3AB4 - chains C and D of the 4 polymer chains in the assembly; structure by X-ray diffraction, 2.47 A resolution.

== Chain C ==
Name: Aspartokinase
Organism: Corynebacterium glutamicum
Notes: EC 2.7.2.4
Reference sequence: P26512 (AK_CORGL); numbering as in UniProt (aligned over 1-421)
Sequence (421 residues; numbered 1 to 421; the number before each row is that of its first residue):
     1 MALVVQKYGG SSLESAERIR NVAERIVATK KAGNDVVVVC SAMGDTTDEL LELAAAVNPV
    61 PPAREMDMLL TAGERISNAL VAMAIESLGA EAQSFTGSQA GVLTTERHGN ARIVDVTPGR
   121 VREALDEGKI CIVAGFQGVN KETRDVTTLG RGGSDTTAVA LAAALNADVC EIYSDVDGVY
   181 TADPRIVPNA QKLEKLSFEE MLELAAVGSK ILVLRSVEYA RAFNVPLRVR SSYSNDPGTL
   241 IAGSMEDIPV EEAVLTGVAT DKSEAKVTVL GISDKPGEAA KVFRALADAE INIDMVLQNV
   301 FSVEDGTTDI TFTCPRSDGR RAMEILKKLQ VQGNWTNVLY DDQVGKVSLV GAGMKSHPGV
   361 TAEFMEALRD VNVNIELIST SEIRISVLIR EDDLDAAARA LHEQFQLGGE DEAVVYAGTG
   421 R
Unresolved in the structure: 1, 97-116, 136-152, 301-304, 410-421
Swiss-Prot annotation at these positions:
  - binding site (ATP): K7 to G10, S41, S174, D175, Y180 to R185, K210
  - binding site (substrate): R25 to K30, D45 to E49, E74, L125, D126, R151 to S154, D274 to A279, N292 to D294, Q298, V360, T361, N374, I375, S381, E382
  - site (Contribution to the catalysis): K7, E74
  - mutagenesis: G277 (G277A: Change in the inhibitory profile upon addition of threonine), A279 (A279V: Absence of inhibition upon addition of threonine and lysine or lysine alone), Q298 (Q298A: Change in the inhibitory profile and absence of dimerization upon addition of threonine), V360 (V360A: Change in the inhibitory profile and shows an different oligomer state upon addition of threonine), T361 (T361A: Change in the inhibitory profile and absence of dimerization upon addition of threonine), E363 (E363A: Change in the inhibitory profile and absence of dimerization upon addition of threonine), F364 (F364A: Change in the inhibitory profile and shows an different oligomer state upon addition of threonine)
Small-molecule neighbours:
  - lysine (LYS): M354, K355, H357, P358, G359, V360, T361, T380, S381, E382, R384, I385
  - threonine (THR), molecule 1: S273, D274, K275, P276, G277, E278, A279, Q298, T308, I310
  - threonine (THR), molecule 2: V373, N374, I375, I378
What the authors report for this chain:
  - mutagenesis - D294A: unchanged catalytic activity on lysine

== Chain D ==
Name: Aspartokinase
Organism: Corynebacterium glutamicum
Notes: EC 2.7.2.4; fragment: ACT 1/2 domains
Reference sequence: P26512 (AK_CORGL); residues 2-172 here correspond to UniProt positions 251-421 (UniProt number = residue number + 249)
Sequence (178 residues; each row starts with the number of its first residue):
     1 MEEAVLTGVA TDKSEAKVTV LGISDKPGEA AKVFRALADA EINIDMVLQN VFSVEDGTTD
    61 ITFTCPRSDG RRAMEILKKL QVQGNWTNVL YDDQVGKVSL VGAGMKSHPG VTAEFMEALR
   121 DVNVNIELIS TSEIRISVLI REDDLDAAAR ALHEQFQLGG EDEAVVYAGT GRHHHHHH
Unresolved in the structure: 1-2, 53-55, 83-84, 158-178
Sequence notes: initiating methionine (1); expression tag (173-178)
Swiss-Prot annotation at these positions:
  - binding site (substrate): D25 to A30, N43 to D45, Q49, V111, T112, N125, I126, S132, E133
Small-molecule neighbours:
  - lysine (LYS): I42, N43, I44, D45
  - threonine (THR), molecule 1: I23, D25, K26, P27, G28, E29, A30, Q49, I61
  - threonine (THR), molecule 2: V124, N125, I126, I129

== How chain C and chain D interact ==
Contacting residue pairs (93; chain C residue first):
  L202(C) - I134(D)
  E203(C) - I134(D)
  L214(C) - A103(D)
  L214(C) - E133(D)
  L214(C) - I134(D)  hydrophobic
  R215(C) - E3(D)
  R215(C) - A4(D)
  E218(C) - V5(D)
  E218(C) - T7(D)
  E218(C) - G102(D)
  E218(C) - A103(D)
  Y219(C) - V5(D)  hydrophobic
  E264(C) - K106(D)  salt bridge
  K266(C) - V51(D)
  D274(C) - N125(D)  hydrogen bond
  D274(C) - I126(D)
  K275(C) - N125(D)  hydrogen bond (backbone-side chain)
  P276(C) - N123(D)
  P276(C) - N125(D)
  G277(C) - R120(D)
  A279(C) - M116(D)  hydrophobic
  A280(C) - M116(D)  hydrophobic
  A280(C) - E117(D)
  F283(C) - A113(D)
  R284(C) - A113(D)
  R284(C) - E114(D)
  R284(C) - E117(D)  salt bridge
  A287(C) - P109(D)  hydrophobic
  A287(C) - G110(D)
  I291(C) - P109(D)
  N292(C) - K106(D)
  N292(C) - S107(D)
  I293(C) - K106(D)  hydrogen bond (backbone-backbone)
  D294(C) - K106(D)
  D294(C) - T131(D)
  D294(C) - S132(D)
  D294(C) - E133(D)
  M295(C) - T131(D)
  V296(C) - I129(D)  hydrophobic
  V296(C) - S130(D)
  V296(C) - T131(D)  hydrogen bond (backbone-side chain)
  L297(C) - L48(D)  hydrophobic
  L297(C) - Q49(D)
  L297(C) - N50(D)
  L297(C) - I129(D)
  Q298(C) - L48(D)
  Q298(C) - I126(D)  hydrogen bond (side chain-backbone)
  Q298(C) - E127(D)  hydrogen bond (side chain-backbone)
  Q298(C) - L128(D)
  Q298(C) - I129(D)  hydrogen bond (backbone-backbone)
  N299(C) - L48(D)
  N299(C) - D60(D)
  N299(C) - T62(D)  hydrogen bond
  N299(C) - E127(D)
  N299(C) - L128(D)
  V300(C) - D60(D)
  V300(C) - E127(D)
  T311(C) - N50(D)  hydrogen bond
  P315(C) - K106(D)
  K355(C) - N43(D)
  S356(C) - N43(D)
  H357(C) - N43(D)  hydrogen bond (backbone-side chain)
  P358(C) - A38(D)
  P358(C) - E41(D)
  P358(C) - N43(D)
  T361(C) - F34(D)
  A362(C) - F34(D)
  A362(C) - R35(D)
  M365(C) - A30(D)  hydrophobic
  M365(C) - A31(D)
  M365(C) - F34(D)  hydrophobic
  E366(C) - R35(D)  salt bridge
  R369(C) - G28(D)
  N372(C) - P27(D)
  N374(C) - D25(D)  hydrogen bond
  N374(C) - K26(D)  hydrogen bond (side chain-backbone)
  N374(C) - P27(D)
  I375(C) - D25(D)
  I375(C) - Q49(D)  hydrogen bond (backbone-side chain)
  E376(C) - Q49(D)  hydrogen bond (backbone-side chain)
  E376(C) - N50(D)
  E376(C) - V51(D)
  L377(C) - Q49(D)
  L377(C) - N50(D)
  L377(C) - V51(D)  hydrophobic
  I378(C) - V47(D)
  I378(C) - L48(D)
  I378(C) - Q49(D)  hydrogen bond (backbone-backbone)
  T380(C) - D45(D)
  T380(C) - M46(D)
  T380(C) - V47(D)  hydrogen bond (side chain-backbone)
  E382(C) - D45(D)
  R384(C) - S132(D)
Other interface residues (no listed pair), chain C (56 interface residues in all): A206, T268, D309, M354, G359, E363, V373, S379, S381
Other interface residues (no listed pair), chain D (52 interface residues in all): I42, I61, G104, M105, T112, V124

== In short ==
56 residues of chain C and 52 residues of chain D are in contact; the contacts include 16 hydrogen bonds and 3
salt bridges. Polar contacts include E264(C)-K106(D), R284(C)-E117(D) and E366(C)-R35(D). Threonine and lysine
are bound between chain C and chain D. From the paper: D294A of chain C leaves catalytic activity on lysine
unchanged.
Here chain C is Aspartokinase and chain D is Aspartokinase, both from Corynebacterium glutamicum. Entry 3AB4
(Crystal structure of feedback inhibition resistant mutant of aspartate kinase from Corynebacterium glutamicum
in complex with ...) was determined by X-ray diffraction together with 3AAW and 3AB2 from the same study.
